Entry 4OIO (X-ray diffraction, 3.10 A resolution); this record covers chains B and C of the 8 polymer chains in the assembly.

Chain B:
Protein: DNA-directed RNA polymerase subunit alpha
Source organism: Thermus thermophilus
Notes: EC 2.7.7.6
Reference sequence: Q5SHR6 (RPOA_THET8); numbering as in UniProt (aligned over 1-315)
Sequence (315 residues; each row starts with the number of its first residue):
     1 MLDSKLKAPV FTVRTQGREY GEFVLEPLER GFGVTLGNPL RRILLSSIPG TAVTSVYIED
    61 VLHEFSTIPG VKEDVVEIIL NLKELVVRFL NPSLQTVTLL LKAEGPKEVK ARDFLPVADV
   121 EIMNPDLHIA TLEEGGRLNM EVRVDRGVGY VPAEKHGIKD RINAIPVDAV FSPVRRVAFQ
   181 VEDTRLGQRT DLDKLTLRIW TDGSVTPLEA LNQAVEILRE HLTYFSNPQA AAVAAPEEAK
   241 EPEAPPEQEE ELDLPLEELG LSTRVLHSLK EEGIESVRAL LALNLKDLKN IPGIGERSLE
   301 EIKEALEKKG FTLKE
Not modelled in the structure: 1-6, 229-315

Chain C:
Protein: DNA-directed RNA polymerase subunit beta
Source organism: Thermus thermophilus
Notes: EC 2.7.7.6
Reference sequence: Q8RQE9 (RPOB_THET8); numbering as in UniProt (aligned over 1-1119)
Sequence (1119 residues; numbered 1 to 1119; the number before each row is that of its first residue):
     1 MEIKRFGRIR EVIPLPPLTE IQVESYRRAL QADVPPEKRE NVGIQAAFRE TFPIEEEDKG
    61 KGGLVLDFLE YRLGEPPFPQ DECREKDLTY QAPLYARLQL IHKDTGLIKE DEVFLGHIPL
   121 MTEDGSFIIN GADRVIVSQI HRSPGVYFTP DPARPGRYIA SIIPLPKRGP WIDLEVEPNG
   181 VVSMKVNKRK FPLVLLLRVL GYDQETLARE LGAYGELVQG LMDESVFAMR PEEALIRLFT
   241 LLRPGDPPKR DKAVAYVYGL IADPRRYDLG EAGRYKAEEK LGIRLSGRTL ARFEDGEFKD
   301 EVFLPTLRYL FALTAGVPGH EVDDIDHLGN RRIRTVGELM TDQFRVGLAR LARGVRERML
   361 MGSEDSLTPA KLVNSRPLEA AIREFFSRSQ LSQFKDETNP LSSLRHKRRI SALGPGGLTR
   421 ERAGFDVRDV HRTHYGRICP VETPEGANIG LITSLAAYAR VDELGFIRTP YRRVVGGVVT
   481 DEVVYMTATE EDRYTIAQAN TPLEGNRIAA ERVVARRKGE PVIVSPEEVE FMDVSPKQVF
   541 SVNTNLIPFL EHDDANRALM GSNMQTQAVP LIRAQAPVVM TGLEERVVRD SLAALYAEED
   601 GEVAKVDGNR IVVRYEDGRL VEYPLRRFYR SNQGTALDQR PRVVVGQRVR KGDLLADGPA
   661 SENGFLALGQ NVLVAIMPFD GYNFEDAIVI SEELLKRDFY TSIHIERYEI EARDTKLGPE
   721 RITRDIPHLS EAALRDLDEE GVVRIGAEVK PGDILVGRTS FKGESEPTPE ERLLRSIFGE
   781 KARDVKDTSL RVPPGEGGIV VRTVRLRRGD PGVELKPGVR EVVRVYVAQK RKLQVGDKLA
   841 NRHGNKGVVA KILPVEDMPH LPDGTPVDVI LNPLGVPSRM NLGQILETHL GLAGYFLGQR
   901 YISPIFDGAK EPEIKELLAQ AFEVYFGKRK GEGFGVDKRE VEVLRRAEKL GLVTPGKTPE
   961 EQLKELFLQG KVVLYDGRTG EPIEGPIVVG QMFIMKLYHM VEDKMHARST GPYSLITQQP
  1021 LGGKAQFGGQ RFGEMEVWAL EAYGAAHTLQ EMLTLKSDDI EGRNAAYEAI IKGEDVPEPS
  1081 VPESFRVLVK ELQALALDVQ TLDEKDNPVD IFEGLASKR
Not modelled in the structure: 57-63, 1119
Residues lining bound ligands:
  - CMPcPP (2TM; 5'-O-[(S)-hydroxy{[(S)-hydroxy(phosphonooxy)phosphoryl]methyl}phosphoryl]cytidine): Glu445, Arg557, Ser878, Arg879
  - ATP (adenosine-5'-triphosphate): Gln567, Lys838, Lys846, Tyr998, His999

Chain B / chain C interface:
Residue-residue contacts (6):
  Arg30(B) - Glu692(C)  salt bridge
  Arg30(B) - Pro854(C)
  Val34(B) - Arg978(C)
  Asn38(B) - Arg978(C)
  Asn38(B) - Thr979(C)
  Arg42(B) - Glu981(C)  salt bridge
Other interface residues (no listed pair), chain C (6 interface residues in all): Glu856

In short:
4 residues of chain B face 6 of chain C across their interface, with 2 salt bridges. Polar contacts include
Arg30(B)-Glu692(C) and Arg42(B)-Glu981(C). Bound to chain C: ATP and CMPcPP.
Here chain B is DNA-directed RNA polymerase subunit alpha and chain C is DNA-directed RNA polymerase subunit
beta, both from Thermus thermophilus. Entry 4OIO (Crystal structure of Thermus thermophilus pre-insertion
substrate complex for de novo transcription initiation) was determined by X-ray diffraction together with
4MQ9, 4OIN, 4OIP, 4OIQ and 4OIR from the same study.
